Entry 8F1K (electron microscopy, 2.80 A resolution); this record covers chains I and J of the 10 polymer chains in the assembly.

[Chain I]
Protein: DNA-directed RNA polymerase subunit beta
Organism: Escherichia coli
Notes: EC 2.7.7.6
Reference sequence: P0A8V2 (RPOB_ECOLI); residues 1-1342 here = UniProt positions 1-1342
Sequence (1342 residues; row label = number of the first residue in the row):
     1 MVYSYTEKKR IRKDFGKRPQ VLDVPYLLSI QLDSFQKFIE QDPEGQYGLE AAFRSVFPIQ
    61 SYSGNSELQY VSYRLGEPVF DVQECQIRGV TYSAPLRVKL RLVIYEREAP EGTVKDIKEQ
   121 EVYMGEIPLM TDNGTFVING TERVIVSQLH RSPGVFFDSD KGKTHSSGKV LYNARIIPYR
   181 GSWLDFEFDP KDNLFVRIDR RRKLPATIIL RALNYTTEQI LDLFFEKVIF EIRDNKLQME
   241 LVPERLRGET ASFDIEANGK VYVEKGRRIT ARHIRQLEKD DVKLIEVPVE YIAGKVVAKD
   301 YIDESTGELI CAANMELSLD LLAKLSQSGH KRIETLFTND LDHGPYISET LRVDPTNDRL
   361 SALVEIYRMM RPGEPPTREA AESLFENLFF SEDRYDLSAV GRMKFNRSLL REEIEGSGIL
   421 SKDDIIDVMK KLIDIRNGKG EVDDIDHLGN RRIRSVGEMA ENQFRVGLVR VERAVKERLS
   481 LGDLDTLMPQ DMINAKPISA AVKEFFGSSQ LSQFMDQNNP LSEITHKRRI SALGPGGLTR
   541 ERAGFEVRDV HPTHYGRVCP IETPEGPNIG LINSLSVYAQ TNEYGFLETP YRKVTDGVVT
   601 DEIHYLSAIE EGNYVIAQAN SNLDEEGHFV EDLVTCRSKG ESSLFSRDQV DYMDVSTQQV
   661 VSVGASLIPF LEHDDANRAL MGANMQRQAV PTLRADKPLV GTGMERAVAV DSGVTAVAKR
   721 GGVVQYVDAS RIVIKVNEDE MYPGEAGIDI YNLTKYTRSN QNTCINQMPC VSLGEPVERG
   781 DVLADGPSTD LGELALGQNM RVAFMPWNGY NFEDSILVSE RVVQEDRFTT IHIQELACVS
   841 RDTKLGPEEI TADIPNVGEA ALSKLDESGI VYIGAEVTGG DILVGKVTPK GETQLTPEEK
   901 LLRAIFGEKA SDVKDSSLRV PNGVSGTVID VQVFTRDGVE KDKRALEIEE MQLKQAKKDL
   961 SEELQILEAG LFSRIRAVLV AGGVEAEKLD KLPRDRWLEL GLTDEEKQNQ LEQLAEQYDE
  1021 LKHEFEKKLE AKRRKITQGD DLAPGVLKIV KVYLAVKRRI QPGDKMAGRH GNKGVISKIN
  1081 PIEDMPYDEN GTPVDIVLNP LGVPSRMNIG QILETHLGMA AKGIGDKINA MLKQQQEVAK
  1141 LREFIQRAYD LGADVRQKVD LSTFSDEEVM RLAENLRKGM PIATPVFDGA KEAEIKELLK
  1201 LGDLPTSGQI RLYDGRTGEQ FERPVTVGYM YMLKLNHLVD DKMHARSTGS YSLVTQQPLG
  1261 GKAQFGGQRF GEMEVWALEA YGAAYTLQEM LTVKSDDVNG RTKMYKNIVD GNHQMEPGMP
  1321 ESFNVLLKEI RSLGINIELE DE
Unresolved in the structure: 1, 997-1009, 1342
UniProt features mapped onto this chain:
  - modified residue (N6-acetyllysine): Lys1022, Lys1200
  - mutagenesis: Ile561 (I561S: Resistant to antibiotics salinamide A and B), Ile569 (I569S: Resistant to antibiotics salinamide A and B), Ala665 (A665E: Resistant to antibiotics salinamide A and B), Asp675 (D675A/G: Resistant to antibiotics salinamide A and B), Asn677 (N677H/K: Resistant to antibiotics salinamide A and B), Leu680 (L680M: Resistant to antibiotics salinamide A and B), Glu813 (E813K: Disrupts the enzyme's active center)

[Chain J]
Protein: DNA-directed RNA polymerase subunit beta'
Organism: Escherichia coli
Notes: EC 2.7.7.6
Reference sequence: P0A8T7 (RPOC_ECOLI); residues 1-1407 here = UniProt positions 1-1407
Sequence (1430 residues; row label = number of the first residue in the row):
     1 MKDLLKFLKA QTKTEEFDAI KIALASPDMI RSWSFGEVKK PETINYRTFK PERDGLFCAR
    61 IFGPVKDYEC LCGKYKRLKH RGVICEKCGV EVTQTKVRRE RMGHIELASP TAHIWFLKSL
   121 PSRIGLLLDM PLRDIERVLY FESYVVIEGG MTNLERQQIL TEEQYLDALE EFGDEFDAKM
   181 GAEAIQALLK SMDLEQECEQ LREELNETNS ETKRKKLTKR IKLLEAFVQS GNKPEWMILT
   241 VLPVLPPDLR PLVPLDGGRF ATSDLNDLYR RVINRNNRLK RLLDLAAPDI IVRNEKRMLQ
   301 EAVDALLDNG RRGRAITGSN KRPLKSLADM IKGKQGRFRQ NLLGKRVDYS GRSVITVGPY
   361 LRLHQCGLPK KMALELFKPF IYGKLELRGL ATTIKAAKKM VEREEAVVWD ILDEVIREHP
   421 VLLNRAPTLH RLGIQAFEPV LIEGKAIQLH PLVCAAYNAD FDGDQMAVHV PLTLEAQLEA
   481 RALMMSTNNI LSPANGEPII VPSQDVVLGL YYMTRDCVNA KGEGMVLTGP KEAERLYRSG
   541 LASLHARVKV RITEYEKDAN GELVAKTSLK DTTVGRAILW MIVPKGLPYS IVNQALGKKA
   601 ISKMLNTCYR ILGLKPTVIF ADQIMYTGFA YAARSGASVG IDDMVIPEKK HEIISEAEAE
   661 VAEIQEQFQS GLVTAGERYN KVIDIWAAAN DRVSKAMMDN LQTETVINRD GQEEKQVSFN
   721 SIYMMADSGA RGSAAQIRQL AGMRGLMAKP DGSIIETPIT ANFREGLNVL QYFISTHGAR
   781 KGLADTALKT ANSGYLTRRL VDVAQDLVVT EDDCGTHEGI MMTPVIEGGD VKEPLRDRVL
   841 GRVTAEDVLK PGTADILVPR NTLLHEQWCD LLEENSVDAV KVRSVVSCDT DFGVCAHCYG
   901 RDLARGHIIN KGEAIGVIAA QSIGEPGTQL TMRTFHIGGA ASRAAAESSI QVKNKGSIKL
   961 SNVKSVVNSS GKLVITSRNT ELKLIDEFGR TKESYKVPYG AVLAKGDGEQ VAGGETVANW
  1021 DPHTMPVITE VSGFVRFTDM IDGQTITRQT DELTGLSSLV VLDSAERTAG GKDLRPALKI
  1081 VDAQGNDVLI PGTDMPAQYF LPGKAIVQLE DGVQISSGDT LARIPQESGG TKDITGGLPR
  1141 VADLFEARRP KEPAILAEIS GIVSFGKETK GKRRLVITPV DGSDPYEEMI PKWRQLNVFE
  1201 GERVERGDVI SDGPEAPHDI LRLRGVHAVT RYIVNEVQDV YRLQGVKIND KHIEVIVRQM
  1261 LRKATIVNAG SSDFLEGEQV EYSRVKIANR ELEANGKVGA TYSRDLLGIT KASLATESFI
  1321 SAASFQETTR VLTEAAVAGK RDELRGLKEN VIVGRLIPAG TGYAYHQDRM RRRAAGEAPA
  1381 APQVTAEDAS ASLAELLNAG LGGSDNELEL EVLFQGPSSG HHHHHHHHHH
Unresolved in the structure: 1-2, 935-947, 1127-1135, 1374-1430
Construct notes: expression tag (1408-1430)
Metal / ion sites: Zn2+ site 1: Cys70, Cys72, Cys85, Cys88; Mg2+: Asp460, Asp462, Asp464; Zn2+ site 2: Cys814, Cys888, Cys895, Cys898
UniProt features mapped onto this chain:
  - binding site (Zn(2+)): Cys70, Cys72, Cys85, Cys88, Cys814, Cys888, Cys895, Cys898
  - binding site (Mg(2+)): Asp460, Asp462, Asp464
  - modified residue: Lys983 (N6-acetyllysine)
  - mutagenesis: Gln504 (Q504P: Resistant to antibiotics salinamide A and B), Asn690 (N690D: Resistant to antibiotics salinamide A and B), Met697 (M697V: Resistant to antibiotics salinamide A and B), Ala735 (A735T: Resistant to antibiotics salinamide A and B), Arg738 (R738C/H/P/S: Resistant to antibiotics salinamide A and B), Ala748 (A748E: Resistant to antibiotics salinamide A and B), Pro758 (P758S/T: Resistant to antibiotics salinamide A and B), Phe763 (F763C: Resistant to antibiotics salinamide A and B), Ser775 (S775A: Resistant to antibiotics salinamide A and B), Ala779 (A779T/V: Resistant to antibiotics salinamide A and B), Arg780 (R780C: Resistant to antibiotics salinamide A and B), Gly782 (G782A/C: Resistant to antibiotics salinamide A and B), 1 further mutagenesis entry in UniProt

[How chain I and chain J interact]
Pairs across the interface (344; chain I residue first):
  Ser166(I) with Glu1152(J)
  Phe545(I) with Leu788(J), hydrophobic; Arg933(J)
  Arg548(I) with Arg780(J); Leu788(J)
  Asp549(I) with Pro750(J); Arg933(J), salt bridge
  Val550(I) with Pro750(J); Phe773(J), hydrophobic; His777(J), hydrogen bond (backbone-side chain); Arg780(J)
  His551(I) with Phe773(J)
  Tyr555(I) with Val769(J); Phe773(J), hydrophobic
  Cys559(I) with Arg780(J)
  Pro560(I) with Phe773(J), hydrophobic; Thr776(J); Arg780(J), hydrogen bond (backbone-side chain)
  Ile561(I) with Tyr772(J), hydrophobic; Thr776(J)
  Thr563(I) with Arg780(J)
  Gly566(I) with Ala787(J)
  Ile569(I) with Leu783(J), hydrophobic; Ala784(J)
  Gln618(I) with Asn768(J); Val769(J); Leu770(J), hydrogen bond (side chain-backbone)
  Asn620(I) with Asn768(J); Val769(J), hydrogen bond (side chain-backbone)
  Thr635(I) with Leu770(J)
  Arg637(I) with Leu770(J)
  Glu641(I) with Lys749(J), salt bridge
  Ser642(I) with Leu770(J)
  Thr657(I) with Val769(J)
  Val660(I) with Val769(J), hydrophobic; Phe773(J), hydrophobic
  Leu671(I) with Tyr772(J), hydrogen bond (backbone-side chain)
  Glu672(I) with Gly766(J); Leu767(J), hydrogen bond (backbone-backbone)
  His673(I) with Phe763(J), hydrogen bond (side chain-backbone); Arg764(J), hydrogen bond (side chain-backbone); Gly766(J)
  Asp674(I) with Phe763(J); Tyr772(J), hydrogen bond (backbone-side chain)
  Asp675(I) with Phe763(J); Tyr772(J)
  Ala676(I) with Tyr772(J); Ala779(J), hydrophobic
  Asn677(I) with Ala779(J); Leu783(J)
  Ala679(I) with Tyr772(J)
  Leu680(I) with Leu783(J), hydrophobic
  Phe804(I) with Ala637(J); Ser638(J), hydrogen bond (backbone-side chain)
  Met805(I) with Ala633(J); Ala637(J)
  Pro806(I) with Ala632(J); Ala633(J); Ala637(J)
  Asn808(I) with Pro359(J); Phe629(J); Ala633(J)
  Gly809(I) with Val357(J); Pro359(J); Phe629(J)
  Tyr810(I) with Pro359(J)
  Asn811(I) with Asp505(J)
  Phe812(I) with Pro451(J), hydrophobic; Phe461(J); Ser503(J); Gln504(J); Asp505(J)
  Glu813(I) with Asp460(J); Phe461(J), hydrogen bond (backbone-backbone); Gln504(J), hydrogen bond
  Asp814(I) with Asp460(J); Phe461(J); Asp462(J)
  Ser815(I) with Val357(J); Phe461(J)
  Arg841(I) with Asp256(J)
  Lys844(I) with Arg47(J); Phe49(J)
  Gly1063(I) with Thr356(J)
  Lys1065(I) with Asp462(J)
  Lys1073(I) with Asp462(J)
  Gly1074(I) with Phe461(J)
  Val1075(I) with Thr356(J); Phe461(J), hydrogen bond (backbone-backbone); Asp462(J); Gly463(J)
  Ile1076(I) with Thr356(J)
  Ser1077(I) with Val357(J)
  Asn1099(I) with Asp505(J), hydrogen bond
  Pro1100(I) with Ala637(J); Val639(J), hydrophobic; Met725(J), hydrophobic
  Leu1101(I) with Gln504(J); Asp505(J); Leu508(J), hydrophobic; Ala730(J), hydrophobic; Arg731(J)
  Val1103(I) with Val639(J), hydrophobic
  Pro1104(I) with Met725(J), hydrophobic
  Ser1105(I) with Arg731(J); Gln736(J)
  Arg1106(I) with Arg731(J)
  Met1107(I) with Gln739(J), hydrogen bond; Leu740(J), hydrophobic; Phe763(J), hydrophobic
  Ile1109(I) with Met644(J), hydrophobic; Leu740(J), hydrophobic; Phe763(J), hydrophobic
  Ile1112(I) with Val639(J), hydrophobic
  His1116(I) with Ile641(J)
  Phe1187(I) with Leu767(J); Asn768(J); Val769(J), hydrophobic; Tyr772(J), hydrophobic
  Glu1192(I) with Ile641(J); Arg764(J), salt bridge
  Lys1196(I) with Asp642(J), salt bridge
  Ser1207(I) with Asp642(J)
  Gln1209(I) with Gly640(J)
  Glu1219(I) with Arg538(J), salt bridge; Arg634(J), salt bridge
  Phe1221(I) with Ala633(J); Arg634(J)
  Glu1222(I) with Tyr512(J), hydrogen bond; Tyr537(J), hydrogen bond; Arg634(J); Ser635(J)
  Arg1223(I) with Ser635(J), hydrogen bond (backbone-backbone); Gly636(J); Phe719(J), hydrogen bond (side chain-backbone); Ser721(J), hydrogen bond; Met724(J)
  Pro1224(I) with Gly636(J); Ser638(J)
  Val1225(I) with Gly636(J); Ser638(J)
  Thr1226(I) with Ser638(J), hydrogen bond (backbone-side chain); Val639(J), hydrogen bond (side chain-backbone); Gly640(J)
  Val1239(I) with Lys445(J)
  Asp1240(I) with Lys445(J), salt bridge
  Lys1242(I) with Arg352(J); Val354(J); Gln465(J)
  Met1243(I) with Arg352(J); Ser353(J); Met372(J), hydrophobic; Lys445(J)
  His1244(I) with Gly351(J); Arg352(J), hydrogen bond (backbone-backbone); Met372(J)
  Ala1245(I) with Ser350(J); Gly351(J); Met372(J); Glu375(J); Leu376(J), hydrophobic
  Arg1246(I) with Asp348(J), salt bridge; Tyr349(J), hydrogen bond (backbone-backbone); Ser350(J), hydrogen bond (backbone-backbone); Glu375(J); Leu376(J)
  Ser1247(I) with Asp348(J); Tyr349(J), hydrogen bond (backbone-backbone); Glu375(J), hydrogen bond (backbone-side chain); Pro379(J)
  Tyr1251(I) with Asp348(J), hydrogen bond
  Leu1253(I) with Arg99(J), hydrogen bond (backbone-side chain)
  Val1254(I) with Arg99(J), hydrogen bond (backbone-side chain); Asp248(J); Pro251(J); Arg337(J)
  Thr1255(I) with Asn341(J)
  Gln1256(I) with Arg99(J)
  Gln1257(I) with Asn341(J), hydrogen bond (side chain-backbone); Lys345(J)
  Pro1258(I) with Arg346(J); Asp348(J)
  Leu1259(I) with Arg346(J)
  Gly1260(I) with Arg346(J)
  Phe1265(I) with Glu375(J)
  Gly1267(I) with Arg346(J), hydrogen bond (backbone-side chain); Val347(J); Ser350(J)
  Gln1268(I) with Arg346(J); Val347(J), hydrogen bond (backbone-backbone); Ser350(J), hydrogen bond (backbone-side chain); Gly351(J); Arg352(J), hydrogen bond
  Arg1269(I) with Arg339(J), hydrogen bond (side chain-backbone); Gln340(J), hydrogen bond (side chain-backbone); Gly344(J), hydrogen bond (side chain-backbone); Lys345(J); Arg346(J)
  Phe1270(I) with Gly344(J); Lys345(J), hydrogen bond (backbone-backbone); His469(J)
  Glu1272(I) with Arg339(J), salt bridge; Leu343(J); Arg798(J), salt bridge
  Met1273(I) with Thr428(J); Leu429(J), hydrophobic
  Glu1274(I) with Asn424(J); Thr428(J), hydrogen bond; Ile434(J)
  Val1275(I) with Leu343(J)
  Trp1276(I) with Arg798(J); Val801(J); Val917(J); Gln921(J)
  Ala1277(I) with Thr428(J); Arg431(J); Ile434(J), hydrophobic; Gln921(J)
  Leu1278(I) with Met484(J), hydrophobic
  Glu1279(I) with Ala914(J); Leu1347(J); Val1351(J); Ile1357(J)
  Ala1280(I) with Arg431(J), hydrogen bond (backbone-side chain); Ile918(J), hydrophobic; Gln921(J)
  Tyr1281(I) with Arg431(J), hydrogen bond (side chain-backbone); Ile434(J), hydrogen bond (side chain-backbone); Leu483(J); Met484(J), hydrophobic; Asn489(J)
  Gly1282(I) with Gly1360(J); Thr1361(J), hydrogen bond (backbone-backbone)
  Ala1283(I) with Glu479(J); Met484(J), hydrophobic
  Ala1284(I) with Glu479(J), hydrogen bond (backbone-side chain); Leu1356(J); Ile1357(J), hydrophobic; Thr1361(J), hydrogen bond (backbone-side chain); Gly1362(J)
  Tyr1285(I) with Glu475(J); Glu479(J), hydrogen bond (backbone-side chain); Leu1356(J); Thr1361(J)
  Thr1286(I) with Leu422(J); Ala476(J); Glu479(J), hydrogen bond; Met484(J)
  Gln1288(I) with Gly1354(J); Arg1355(J); Leu1356(J)
  Glu1289(I) with Pro471(J); Leu472(J), hydrogen bond (side chain-backbone); Thr473(J), hydrogen bond (side chain-backbone); Ala476(J)
  Met1290(I) with Val347(J); His469(J)
  Leu1291(I) with Lys345(J), hydrogen bond (backbone-side chain); Val1351(J)
  Thr1292(I) with Gly1354(J)
  Lys1294(I) with Val347(J); Asp348(J), hydrogen bond (backbone-backbone); Val470(J), hydrogen bond (side chain-backbone); Leu472(J)
  Ser1295(I) with Lys345(J); Arg346(J), hydrogen bond (side chain-backbone)
  Asp1296(I) with Lys345(J), salt bridge
  Asn1299(I) with Thr12(J)
  Lys1303(I) with Thr12(J)
  Met1304(I) with Leu472(J), hydrophobic; Thr473(J)
  Tyr1305(I) with Tyr349(J); Pro379(J), hydrophobic; Tyr382(J)
  Ile1308(I) with Pro379(J), hydrophobic; Phe380(J); Leu472(J), hydrophobic
  Val1309(I) with Gly383(J)
  His1313(I) with Phe380(J); Leu472(J); Thr473(J); Leu474(J), hydrogen bond (backbone-backbone); Gln477(J)
  Met1315(I) with Thr473(J)
  Met1319(I) with Phe17(J), hydrophobic
  Pro1320(I) with Val1353(J)
  Glu1321(I) with Arg99(J)
  Ser1322(I) with Asn341(J); Leu342(J)
  Phe1323(I) with Ile20(J), hydrophobic; Leu342(J); Ile1352(J), hydrophobic; Val1353(J), hydrophobic
  Val1325(I) with Arg99(J); Arg337(J)
  Leu1326(I) with Ile331(J), hydrophobic; Arg337(J); Phe338(J), hydrophobic; Leu342(J), hydrophobic
  Lys1328(I) with Glu100(J); Met102(J); Leu245(J); Leu249(J)
  Glu1329(I) with Met330(J); Ile331(J); Arg337(J), salt bridge
  Ile1330(I) with Ile331(J), hydrophobic
  Arg1331(I) with Trp33(J); Pro243(J)
  Ser1332(I) with Met102(J); Pro243(J); Leu245(J); Leu327(J)
  Leu1333(I) with His113(J), hydrogen bond (backbone-side chain); Trp115(J), hydrophobic; Leu307(J); Leu327(J), hydrophobic
  Gly1334(I) with Ala25(J)
  Ile1335(I) with Ile22(J), hydrophobic; Ala23(J); Trp33(J); Trp115(J), hydrophobic
  Asn1336(I) with Lys21(J); Ile22(J); Ala23(J), hydrogen bond (backbone-backbone); Leu24(J); Met29(J), hydrogen bond; Trp33(J)
  Ile1337(I) with Ile20(J), hydrophobic; Lys21(J)
  Glu1338(I) with Ile20(J); Lys21(J), hydrogen bond (backbone-backbone)
  Leu1339(I) with Glu15(J); Phe17(J), hydrophobic; Ala19(J); Ile20(J), hydrophobic
  Glu1340(I) with Phe17(J); Asp18(J), hydrogen bond (backbone-backbone); Ala19(J), hydrogen bond (backbone-backbone); Lys21(J); Arg1341(J), salt bridge
  Asp1341(I) with Glu16(J); Phe17(J); Asp18(J)
Also at the interface, not in a pair above, chain I (166 interface residues in all): Ser167, Glu546, Pro552, His554, Glu565, Gly570, Asn573, Trp807, Gln1061, Pro1062, Gly1102, Leu1113, Thr1248, Gly1271, Leu1287, Val1293, Arg1301, Gln1314, Gly1318
Also at the interface, not in a pair above, chain J (183 interface residues in all): Thr14, Val244, Pro246, Gly257, Tyr269, Ala328, Ile355, Tyr360, Lys371, Lys378, Glu386, Pro427, His430, Leu432, Gln435, Ala446, Ala630, Asn720, Gly732, Arg744, Ile755, Thr757, Glu765, Asp785, Met932, Trp1193, Phe1319, Leu1332, Ala1336, Ala1359

[In short]
The interface between chain I and chain J involves 166 residues on one side and 183 on the other; the contacts
include 61 hydrogen bonds and 13 salt bridges. Among the polar pairs are Asp549(I)-Arg933(J),
Glu641(I)-Lys749(J) and Glu1192(I)-Arg764(J).
Here chain I is DNA-directed RNA polymerase subunit beta and chain J is DNA-directed RNA polymerase subunit
beta', both from Escherichia coli. Entry 8F1K (SigN RNA polymerase early-melted intermediate bound to full
duplex DNA fragment dhsU36 (-12T)) was determined by electron microscopy (same publication as 8F1I and 8F1J).
